PDB entry 3LGE | X-ray diffraction, 2.20 A resolution | chains A and D of the 8 polymer chains in the assembly

[Chain A (and D)]
Name: Fructose-bisphosphate aldolase A
Source organism: Oryctolagus cuniculus
Notes: EC 4.1.2.13; chain D of this document is another copy of the same molecule, construct and numbering; everything in this record applies to it too
Reference sequence: P00883 (ALDOA_RABIT); residues 1-363 here correspond to UniProt positions 2-364 (UniProt number = residue number + 1)
Sequence (363 residues; numbered 1 to 363; the number before each row is that of its first residue):
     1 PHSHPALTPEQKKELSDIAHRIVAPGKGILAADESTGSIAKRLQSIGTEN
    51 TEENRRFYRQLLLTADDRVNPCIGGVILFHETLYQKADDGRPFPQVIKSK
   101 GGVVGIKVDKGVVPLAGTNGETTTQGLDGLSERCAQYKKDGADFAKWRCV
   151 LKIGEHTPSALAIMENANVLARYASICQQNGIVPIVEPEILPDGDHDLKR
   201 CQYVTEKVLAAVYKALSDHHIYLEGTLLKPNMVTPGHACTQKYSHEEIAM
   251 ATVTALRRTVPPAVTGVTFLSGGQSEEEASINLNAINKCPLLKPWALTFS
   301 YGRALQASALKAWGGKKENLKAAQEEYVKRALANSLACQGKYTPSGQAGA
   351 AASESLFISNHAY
Not modelled in the structure: 345-358
Curated features (UniProtKB/Swiss-Prot):
  - active site: Glu187 (Proton acceptor), Lys229 (Schiff-base intermediate with dihydroxyacetone-P)
  - binding site (beta-D-fructose 1,6-bisphosphate): Arg42, Ser271 to Gly273, Ser300, Arg303
  - site: Cys72 (Essential for substrate cleavage), Lys107 (Essential for substrate cleavage), Lys146 (Alkylation inactivates the enzyme), His361 (Alkylation inactivates the enzyme), Tyr363 (Necessary for preference for fructose 1,6-bisphosphate over fructose 1-phosphate)
  - modified residue: Thr8 (Phosphothreonine), Ser35 (Phosphoserine), Ser38 (Phosphoserine), Lys41 (N6-acetyllysine), Ser45 (Phosphoserine), Lys98 (N6-(2-hydroxyisobutyryl)lysine), Lys107 (N6-acetyllysine), Lys110 (N6-acetyllysine), Ser131 (Phosphoserine), Lys146 (N6-(2-hydroxyisobutyryl)lysine), Ser271 (Phosphoserine), Lys311 (N6-malonyllysine), Lys329 (N6-acetyllysine), Asn360 (Deamidated asparagine)
  - cross-link: Lys41 (Glycyl lysine isopeptide (Lys-Gly) (interchain with G-Cter in SUMO1))

[Interface between chain A and chain D]
Contacting residue pairs (59):
  Pro1(A) - Thr157(D)
  Pro1(A) - Pro158(D)
  Pro1(A) - Arg200(D)  hydrogen bond (backbone-side chain)
  Pro1(A) - Tyr203(D)
  Pro1(A) - Val204(D)
  His2(A) - Glu155(D)  hydrogen bond (side chain-backbone)
  His2(A) - Arg200(D)  hydrogen bond
  His2(A) - Tyr203(D)  hydrogen bond (backbone-side chain)
  Ser3(A) - Tyr203(D)
  Gly154(A) - His2(D)
  Glu155(A) - His2(D)  hydrogen bond (backbone-side chain)
  Thr157(A) - Pro1(D)
  Pro158(A) - Pro1(D)
  Arg200(A) - Pro1(D)  hydrogen bond (side chain-backbone)
  Arg200(A) - His2(D)  hydrogen bond
  Tyr203(A) - Pro1(D)
  Tyr203(A) - His2(D)  hydrogen bond (side chain-backbone)
  Tyr203(A) - Ser3(D)
  Tyr203(A) - His220(D)
  Val204(A) - Pro1(D)
  Lys207(A) - Ser217(D)  hydrogen bond (side chain-backbone)
  Lys207(A) - His220(D)  hydrogen bond
  Ala210(A) - Lys214(D)
  Ala210(A) - Ser217(D)
  Ala211(A) - Lys214(D)
  Lys214(A) - Ala210(D)
  Lys214(A) - Ala211(D)
  Lys214(A) - Lys214(D)
  Ser217(A) - Lys207(D)  hydrogen bond (backbone-side chain)
  Ser217(A) - Ala210(D)
  His220(A) - Tyr203(D)
  His220(A) - Lys207(D)  hydrogen bond
  Tyr222(A) - Arg258(D)
  Leu223(A) - Arg258(D)
  Glu224(A) - Arg258(D)  salt bridge
  Arg257(A) - Pro261(D)
  Arg257(A) - Pro262(D)
  Arg257(A) - Ala263(D)  hydrogen bond (backbone-backbone)
  Arg258(A) - Tyr222(D)
  Arg258(A) - Leu223(D)
  Arg258(A) - Glu224(D)  salt bridge
  Arg258(A) - Pro261(D)
  Arg258(A) - Ala263(D)
  Thr259(A) - Pro261(D)
  Val260(A) - Pro262(D)
  Pro261(A) - Arg257(D)
  Pro261(A) - Arg258(D)
  Pro261(A) - Thr259(D)
  Pro262(A) - Arg257(D)
  Pro262(A) - Val260(D)
  Pro262(A) - Pro262(D)
  Pro262(A) - Pro294(D)  hydrophobic
  Pro262(A) - Trp295(D)  hydrophobic
  Ala263(A) - Arg257(D)  hydrogen bond (backbone-backbone)
  Ala263(A) - Arg258(D)
  Leu292(A) - Pro294(D)  hydrophobic
  Pro294(A) - Pro262(D)  hydrophobic
  Pro294(A) - Leu292(D)  hydrophobic
  Trp295(A) - Pro262(D)  hydrophobic
Other interface residues (no listed pair), chain A (32 interface residues in all): Lys12, His156, Thr254
Other interface residues (no listed pair), chain D (32 interface residues in all): Lys12, Gly154, His156, Thr254

[Overview]
Chain A and chain D each contribute 32 residues to their interface, with 14 hydrogen bonds and 2 salt bridges.
Among the polar pairs are Glu224(A)-Arg258(D), Pro1(A)-Arg200(D) and His2(A)-Glu155(D).
Both chains are Fructose-bisphosphate aldolase A (Oryctolagus cuniculus). Entry 3LGE (Crystal structure of
rabbit muscle aldolase-SNX9 LC4 complex) was determined by X-ray diffraction.
